Entry 4K6T (X-ray diffraction, 2.00 A resolution); this record covers chains A and C of the 3 polymer chains in the assembly.

Chain A (and C):
Molecule: Fiber protein
Source organism: Human adenovirus 37
Notes: fragment: fiber knob; chain C of this document is another copy of the same molecule, construct and numbering; everything in this record applies to it too
Reference sequence: Q64823 (Q64823_9ADEN); residues 177-365 here = UniProt positions 177-365
Amino-acid sequence (194 residues; numbered 172 to 365; the number before each row is that of its first residue):
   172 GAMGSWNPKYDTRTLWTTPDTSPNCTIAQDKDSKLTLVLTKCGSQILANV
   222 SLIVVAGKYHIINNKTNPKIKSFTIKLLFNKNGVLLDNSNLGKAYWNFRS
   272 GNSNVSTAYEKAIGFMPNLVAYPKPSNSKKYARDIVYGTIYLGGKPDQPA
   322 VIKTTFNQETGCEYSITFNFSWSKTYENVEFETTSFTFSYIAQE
Unresolved in the structure: 172-179 (chain C: 172-183)
Construct notes: expression tag (172-176)
Bound ions: Zn2+ site 1: His231 (together with acetate ion); Zn2+ site 2 near Asp318 (its only coordinating residue here); Zn2+ site 3: Glu351 (together with acetate ion)
Ligand contacts:
  - N-acetyl-alpha-neuraminic acid (SIA), molecule 1: Tyr308, Thr310, Val322, Ser344
  - N-acetyl-alpha-neuraminic acid (SIA), molecule 2: Tyr312, Pro317, Asp318, Pro320, Lys345
What the authors report for this chain:
  - binding site for N-acetyl-alpha-neuraminic acid: Tyr312, Pro317, Ser344, Lys345

Chain A / chain C interface:
Residue-residue contacts - 44 pairs, chain A then chain C:
  Cys213(A) with Thr211(C); Cys213(C), hydrophobic
  Ser215(A) with Thr185(C), hydrogen bond; Thr211(C); Arg270(C)
  Gln216(A) with Val209(C), hydrogen bond (side chain-backbone); Thr211(C), hydrogen bond; Leu218(C), hydrogen bond (side chain-backbone); Ala219(C); Asn220(C)
  Asn289(A) with Pro190(C); Arg270(C); Asn273(C), hydrogen bond
  Val291(A) with Pro190(C); Asp191(C); Asn273(C)
  Ala292(A) with Pro190(C)
  Lys300(A) with Glu351(C), salt bridge
  Tyr302(A) with Ile224(C), hydrophobic; Glu353(C)
  Ala303(A) with Gly314(C); Gly315(C); Glu353(C), hydrogen bond (backbone-side chain); Thr354(C); Thr355(C)
  Arg304(A) with Pro190(C), hydrogen bond (side chain-backbone); Asp191(C), hydrogen bond (side chain-backbone); Thr192(C); Thr207(C), hydrogen bond; Ser222(C); Thr354(C), hydrogen bond (backbone-backbone); Ser356(C), hydrogen bond (backbone-side chain)
  Ile306(A) with Thr355(C); Ser356(C), hydrogen bond (backbone-backbone)
  Val307(A) with Ser356(C)
  Tyr308(A) with Tyr312(C), hydrophobic; Gly315(C), hydrogen bond (side chain-backbone); Pro317(C); Thr355(C)
  Ser360(A) with Asn220(C), hydrogen bond; Thr358(C), hydrogen bond
  Ile362(A) with Val209(C), hydrophobic
  Ala363(A) with Arg270(C), hydrogen bond (backbone-side chain)
  Gln364(A) with Arg270(C), hydrogen bond (backbone-side chain)
Interface residues without a listed pair, chain A (24 interface residues in all): Leu218, Tyr293, Lys301, Lys324, Phe359, Tyr361, Glu365
Interface residues without a listed pair, chain C (30 interface residues in all): Trp187, Lys205, Leu210, Lys212, Lys316

Summary:
Chain A and chain C form an interface of 24 and 30 residues respectively; the contacts include 17 hydrogen
bonds and 1 salt bridge. Polar contacts include Lys300(A)-Glu351(C), Ser215(A)-Thr185(C) and
Gln216(A)-Val209(C). Ligands of chain A: N-acetyl-alpha-neuraminic acid. From the paper: a binding site for
N-acetyl-alpha-neuraminic acid at Tyr312(A), Pro317(A) and Ser344(A) among others.
Chain A and chain C are both Fiber protein (Human adenovirus 37); the structure, Crystal structure of Ad37
fiber knob in complex with trivalent sialic acid inhibitor ME0385, was determined by X-ray diffraction (same
publication as 4XQA, 4XQB, 4K6U, 4K6V and 4K6W).
